PDB entry 5AAF | X-ray diffraction, 2.78 A resolution | chain A

# Chain A
Molecule: Aurora kinase A
From: Homo sapiens
Notes: EC 2.7.11.1; fragment: kinase domain, residues 122-403
UniProt: O14965 (AURKA_HUMAN); numbering as in UniProt (aligned over 122-403)
Chain sequence (285 residues; row label = number of the first residue in the row):
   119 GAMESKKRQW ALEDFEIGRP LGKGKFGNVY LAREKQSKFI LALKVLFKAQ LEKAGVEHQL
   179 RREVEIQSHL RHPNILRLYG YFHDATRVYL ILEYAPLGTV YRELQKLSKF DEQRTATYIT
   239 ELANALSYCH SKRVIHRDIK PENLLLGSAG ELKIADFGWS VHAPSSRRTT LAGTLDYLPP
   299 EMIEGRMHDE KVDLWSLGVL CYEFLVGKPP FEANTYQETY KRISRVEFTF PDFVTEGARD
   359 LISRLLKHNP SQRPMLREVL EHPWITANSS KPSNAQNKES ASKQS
Disordered / not traced: 119-125, 282-290, 389-403
Sequence notes: expression tag (119-121); engineered mutation A290 (Cys in O14965), A393 (Cys in O14965)
UniProt features mapped onto this chain:
  - region: H280 to L289, G291 to L293 (Activation segment)
  - active site: D256 (Proton acceptor)
  - binding site (ATP): K143, K162, E211 to A213, E260, N261, D274
  - modified residue: T287 (Phosphothreonine), T288 (Phosphothreonine), S342 (Phosphoserine)
  - cross-link: K258 (Glycyl lysine isopeptide (Lys-Gly) (interchain with G-Cter in SUMO2))
  - natural variant: S155 (S155R: In a colorectal adenocarcinoma sample), V174 (V174M: In a metastatic melanoma sample)
  - mutagenesis: K162 (K162R: Loss of kinase activity), F165 (F165A: Decreases the interaction with phosphatase type 1 isoforms), G198 (G198N: Reduces interaction with TPX2. Reduces kinase activity tenfold. Promotes interaction with the AURKB binding partners INCENP and BIRC5 that are normally not bound by AURKA), R205 (R205A: Reduces ubiquitination and proteasomal degradation), D274 (D274N: Abolishes cilia disassembly and kinase activity), T287 (T287A: No direct effect on catalytic activity; T287E: Enhances interaction with TPX2), T288 (T288A: Reduces cilia disassembly and kinase activity; T288D: Mimics phosphorylation state and increases kinase activity), Y334 (Y334A: Reduces binding to MYCN), Q335 (Q335A: Reduces binding to MYCN), F346 (F346A: Decreases the interaction with phosphatase type 1 isoforms)
Small-molecule neighbours: NL4 (3-((4-(6-chloro-2-(1,3-dimethyl-1H-pyrazol-4-yl)-3H-imidazo[4,5-b]pyridin-7-yl)-1H-pyrazol-1-yl)methyl)-N,N-dimethylbenzamide): R137, L139, G140, K141, V147, A160, L194, L210, E211, Y212, A213, P214, G216, T217, Y219, R220, E260, L263
From the paper describing this entry:
  - binding site for NL4: A213, T217
  - specificity-determining residues: T217 (from molecular simulation)

# In short
Ligands of chain A: compound NL4. From UniProt: active-site residue D256, 8 ATP-binding residues and 10
mutagenesis sites. The paper reports a binding site for NL4 at A213 and T217; the specificity determinant
T217.
Chain A is Aurora kinase A (Homo sapiens); the structure, Aurora A kinase bound to an imidazopyridine
inhibitor (14a), was determined by X-ray diffraction (same publication as 5AAD, 5AAE and 5AAG).
